PDB entry 1FFT | X-ray diffraction, 3.50 A resolution | chains C and D of the 4 polymer chains in the assembly

== Chain C ==
Protein: Ubiquinol oxidase
Organism: Escherichia coli
Notes: EC 1.10.3.-
Reference sequence: P0ABJ3 (CYOC_ECOLI); residues 25-204 here = UniProt positions 25-204
Chain sequence (204 residues; row label = number of the first residue in the row):
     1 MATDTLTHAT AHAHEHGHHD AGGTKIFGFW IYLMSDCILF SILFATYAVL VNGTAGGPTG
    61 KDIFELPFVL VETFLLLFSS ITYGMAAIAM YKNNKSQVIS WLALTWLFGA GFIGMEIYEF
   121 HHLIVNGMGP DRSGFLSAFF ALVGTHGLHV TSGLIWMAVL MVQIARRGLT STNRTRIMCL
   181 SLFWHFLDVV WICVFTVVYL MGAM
Disordered / not traced: 1-18, 204
Differences from the reference sequence: cloning artifact (1-24)

== Chain D ==
Protein: Ubiquinol oxidase
Organism: Escherichia coli
Notes: EC 1.10.3.-
Chain sequence (109 residues; numbered 1 to 109; the number before each row is that of its first residue; X marks 109 residues of unknown identity (built as UNK)):
     1 XXXXXXXXXX XXXXXXXXXX XXXXXXXXXX XXXXXXXXXX XXXXXXXXXX XXXXXXXXXX
    61 XXXXXXXXXX XXXXXXXXXX XXXXXXXXXX XXXXXXXXXX XXXXXXXXX

== How chain C and chain D interact ==
Interface residues of chain C (facing chain D), 21 residues: W30, I38, S41, I42, A45, V49, F64, F68, L75, F78, S79, T82, Y83, M85, M90, Y91, M178, H185, I192, T196, L200

== Summary ==
Chain C and chain D make no direct contact in this assembly.
Here chain C is Ubiquinol oxidase and chain D is Ubiquinol oxidase, both from Escherichia coli. Entry 1FFT
(The structure of ubiquinol oxidase from Escherichia coli) was determined by X-ray diffraction.
